1V4G - chains C and D of the 4 polymer chains in the assembly; structure by X-ray diffraction, 2.50 A resolution.

Chain C (and D):
Molecule: Glutamate--cysteine ligase
Source organism: Escherichia coli
Notes: EC 6.3.2.2; chain D of this document is another copy of the same molecule, construct and numbering; everything in this record applies to it too
Reference sequence: P0A6W9 (GSH1_ECOLI); residue numbers follow UniProt; this construct covers 1-518
Amino-acid sequence (518 residues; numbered 1 to 518; the number before each row is that of its first residue):
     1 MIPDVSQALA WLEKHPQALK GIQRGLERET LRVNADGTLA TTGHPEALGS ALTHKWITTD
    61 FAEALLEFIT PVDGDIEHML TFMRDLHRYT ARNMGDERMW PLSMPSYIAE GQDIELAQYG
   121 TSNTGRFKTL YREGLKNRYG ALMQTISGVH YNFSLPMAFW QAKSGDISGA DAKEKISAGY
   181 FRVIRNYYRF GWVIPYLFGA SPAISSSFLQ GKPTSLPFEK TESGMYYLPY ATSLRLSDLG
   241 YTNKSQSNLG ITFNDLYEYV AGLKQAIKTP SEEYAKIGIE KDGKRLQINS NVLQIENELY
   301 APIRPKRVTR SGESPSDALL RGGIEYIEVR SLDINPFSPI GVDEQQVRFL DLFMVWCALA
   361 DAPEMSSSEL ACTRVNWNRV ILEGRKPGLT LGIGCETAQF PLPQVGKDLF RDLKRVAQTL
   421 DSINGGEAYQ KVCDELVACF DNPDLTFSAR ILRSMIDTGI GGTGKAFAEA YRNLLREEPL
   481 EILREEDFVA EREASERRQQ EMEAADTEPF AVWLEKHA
Unresolved in the structure: 164-165, 210-214, 222-223 (chain D: 164-172, 210-214, 242-244)
Disulfide bonds: Cys372-Cys395
Modified / non-standard residues: Met1 (n-formylmethionine; FME)
Sequence notes: modified residue (1); engineered mutation Ser106 (Cys in P0A6W9), Ser164 (Cys in P0A6W9), Ser205 (Cys in P0A6W9), Ser223 (Cys in P0A6W9)
Reported in the primary citation:
  - catalytic residues: Arg330 (proposed by the authors, not directly observed)

How chain C and chain D interact:
Residue-residue contacts - 35 pairs, chain C then chain D:
  Asp166(C) - Glu77(D)
  Ser168(C) - Glu481(D)  hydrogen bond
  Gly169(C) - Arg84(D)
  Gly169(C) - Arg88(D)
  Gly169(C) - Glu478(D)
  Ala170(C) - Arg84(D)
  Asp171(C) - Glu77(D)
  Asp255(C) - Lys431(D)  salt bridge
  Tyr257(C) - Gln345(D)
  Tyr257(C) - Glu435(D)  hydrogen bond (side chain-backbone)
  Tyr257(C) - Cys439(D)  hydrogen bond
  Glu258(C) - Lys431(D)  salt bridge
  Lys264(C) - Asn442(D)
  Lys264(C) - Asp444(D)
  Lys264(C) - Leu445(D)
  Lys264(C) - Arg453(D)
  Gln265(C) - Asn442(D)
  Lys268(C) - Asp441(D)  hydrogen bond (side chain-backbone)
  Lys268(C) - Asn442(D)
  Arg310(C) - Phe467(D)
  Arg310(C) - Ala470(D)
  Ser311(C) - Thr458(D)
  Gly312(C) - Arg453(D)
  Gly312(C) - Ser454(D)  hydrogen bond (backbone-backbone)
  Gly312(C) - Asp457(D)
  Asp317(C) - Arg450(D)
  Asp317(C) - Arg453(D)  salt bridge
  Leu320(C) - Arg450(D)
  Arg321(C) - Phe337(D)
  Arg321(C) - Arg450(D)
  Arg321(C) - Phe467(D)
  Thr507(C) - Glu222(D)
  Lys516(C) - Tyr227(D)
  Lys516(C) - Ile456(D)
  His517(C) - Asp457(D)  salt bridge
Interface residues without a listed pair, chain C (22 interface residues in all): Val260, Ala261
Interface residues without a listed pair, chain D (26 interface residues in all): Thr221, Ala438

Overview:
The interface between chain C and chain D involves 22 residues on one side and 26 on the other; the contacts
include 5 hydrogen bonds and 4 salt bridges. Polar pairs include Asp255(C)-Lys431(D), Glu258(C)-Lys431(D) and
Asp317(C)-Arg453(D). The paper reports the catalytic residue Arg330(C).
Both chains are Glutamate--cysteine ligase (Escherichia coli). Entry 1V4G (Crystal Structure of
gamma-Glutamylcysteine Synthetase from Escherichia coli B) was determined by X-ray diffraction, deposited
together with 1VA6.
